PDB entry 6YX5 | X-ray diffraction, 2.14 A resolution | chains A and B

# Chain A
Name: Ras-related protein Rab-8A
Source organism: Homo sapiens
Reference sequence: A0A1U7REJ8 (A0A1U7REJ8_MESAU); residue numbers follow UniProt; this construct covers 6-176
Chain sequence (174 residues; each row starts with the number of its first residue):
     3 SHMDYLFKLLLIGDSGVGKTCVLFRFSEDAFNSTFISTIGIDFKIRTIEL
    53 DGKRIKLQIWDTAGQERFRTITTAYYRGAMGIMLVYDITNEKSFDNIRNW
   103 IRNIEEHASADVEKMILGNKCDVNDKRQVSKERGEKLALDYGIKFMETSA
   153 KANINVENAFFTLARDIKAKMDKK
Unresolved in the structure: 176
Covalently attached groups: compound LJN linked to Tyr77
Sequence notes: expression tag (3-5)
Bound ions: Mg2+: Thr22, Thr40 (together with GMP-PNP)
Small-molecule neighbours:
  - alpha-D-glucopyranose (GLC): Cys123, Asn126, Arg129, Lys133, Glu149, Ile156, Asn157
  - GMP-PNP (GNP; phosphoaminophosphonic acid-guanylate ester): Asp16, Ser17, Gly18, Val19, Gly20, Lys21, Thr22, Cys23, Phe33, Asn34, Ser35, Thr36, Phe37, Ile38, Ser39, Thr40, Thr64, Ala65, Gly66, Gln67, Asn121, Lys122, Asp124, Val125, Ser151, Ala152, Lys153

# Chain B
Name: Multifunctional virulence effector protein DrrA
Source organism: Legionella pneumophila
Reference sequence: Q29ST3 (DRRA_LEGPN); numbering as in UniProt (aligned over 16-352)
Chain sequence (340 residues; each row starts with the number of its first residue):
    13 GHMFGSLYSDERDKPLLSPTAQKKFEEYQNKLANLSKIIRENEGNEVSPW
    63 QEWENGLRQIYKEMIYDAFDALGVEMPKDMEVHFAGSLAKAQATEYSDLD
   113 AFVIVKNDEDIKKVKPVFDALNNLCQRIFTASNQIYPDPIGINPSRLIGT
   163 PDDLFGMLKDGMVADVEATAMSILTSKPVLPRYECGEELRDKIKQEPSFS
   213 NMVSAKKFYNKAIKDFTAPKEGAEVVSVKTHIMRPIDFMLMGLREEFNLY
   263 SEDGAHLSAPGTIRLLREKNLLPEEQIARIESVYNQAMSKRFELHAEHKK
   313 EHDEMPYSDAKAMLDEVAKIRELGVQRVTRIENLENAKKL
Unresolved in the structure: 13
Sequence notes: expression tag (13-15); engineered mutation Cys197 (Leu in Q29ST3)
Small-molecule neighbours:
  - alpha-D-glucopyranose (GLC), molecule 1: Gly98, Ser99, Lys102, Gln104, Met183, Thr187, Arg246, Asp249, Phe250, Met253
  - alpha-D-glucopyranose (GLC), molecule 2: Leu186, Thr187, Arg202, Lys206, Arg256, Glu257, Asn260, Leu261, Tyr262, His268, Leu269
  - LJN ([(2R,3S,4R,5R)-5-[4-(acetamidomethyl)-1,2,3-triazol-1-yl]-3,4-bis(oxidanyl)oxolan-2-yl]methyl dihydrogen phosphate): Lys90, Asp91, Glu93, Ile116, Val117, Lys118, Pro193, Arg194, Tyr195, Glu196, Cys197
UniProt features mapped onto this chain:
  - mutagenesis: Asp110 to Asp112 (Abolishes protein adenylyltransferase activity)
From the paper describing this entry:
  - catalytic residues: Asp110, Asp112, Asp150
  - conformationally variable residues (loop rearrangement): Asp110, Asp112, Asp150
  - binding site for LJN: Cys197
  - mutagenesis - E264A: decreased catalytic activity
  - contacts within the chain: Lys36-Asp79, Tyr40-Asp79 (hydrogen bond)
  - mutagenesis - D79A (Tm change 4.2 degC): decreased stability
  - mutagenesis - R70A (1000-fold), Q71A (1000-fold), K74A (50-fold), D79A (5-fold), Y195A (30-fold): decreased catalytic activity on Rab1
  - mutagenesis - R70A/Q71A/K74A/D82C: abolished binding to Rab1b-R69BrC6K
  - mutagenesis - D110A/D112A: abolished catalytic activity

# Chain A / chain B interface
Contacting residue pairs (50):
  Phe26(A) with Val59(B), hydrophobic; Gln63(B)
  Glu30(A) with Gln63(B), hydrogen bond; Arg276(B), salt bridge
  Ala32(A) with Glu58(B)
  Phe33(A) with Asn57(B); Glu58(B), hydrogen bond (backbone-side chain)
  Asn34(A) with Asn57(B), hydrogen bond; Val59(B); Glu64(B), hydrogen bond
  Ser35(A) with Asn54(B), hydrogen bond; Asn57(B), hydrogen bond
  Thr36(A) with Ile50(B); Asn54(B); Asn57(B); Glu64(B), hydrogen bond
  Ile38(A) with Glu64(B); Asn67(B); Gly68(B); Gln71(B)
  Ser39(A) with Gln71(B)
  Thr40(A) with Gln71(B)
  Ile41(A) with Gln71(B), hydrogen bond (backbone-side chain); Lys74(B), hydrogen bond (backbone-side chain); Glu75(B); Tyr78(B), hydrophobic
  Gly42(A) with Tyr78(B)
  Ile43(A) with Lys74(B); Pro193(B)
  Asp44(A) with Arg70(B), salt bridge; Gln71(B), hydrogen bond; Lys74(B), salt bridge
  Phe45(A) with Leu192(B); Pro193(B), hydrophobic; Tyr195(B), hydrophobic; Glu264(B); Asp265(B)
  Lys46(A) with Asp265(B)
  Ile47(A) with Ser263(B); Glu264(B); Asp265(B), hydrogen bond (backbone-side chain)
  Lys58(A) with Glu264(B), salt bridge
  Gln60(A) with Tyr195(B), hydrogen bond
  Arg69(A) with Glu75(B); Tyr78(B); Asp79(B), salt bridge; Asp82(B), salt bridge
  Phe70(A) with Tyr78(B), hydrophobic
  Ile73(A) with Tyr78(B), hydrophobic
  Tyr77(A) with Pro193(B)
Also at the interface, not in a pair above, chain A (24 interface residues in all): Trp62
Also at the interface, not in a pair above, chain B (26 interface residues in all): Leu47, Pro190, Val191
The authors on this interface:
  - pairs named by the authors: Asp44(A)-Arg70(B) (salt bridge), Gln71(B)-Asp44(A) (hydrogen bond), Lys74(B)-Asp44(A) (salt bridge)
  - interface residues, chain A: Glu30(A), Phe33(A), Asn34(A), Lys58(A), Gln60(A), Arg69(A)
  - interface residues, chain B: Glu264(B)

# Summary
Chain A and chain B form an interface of 24 and 26 residues respectively; the contacts include 12 hydrogen
bonds and 6 salt bridges. Polar pairs include Glu30(A)-Arg276(B), Asp44(A)-Arg70(B) and Asp44(A)-Lys74(B). The
paper describes salt bridges between Asp44(A) and Arg70(B) and Lys74(B) and Asp44(A); a hydrogen bond between
Gln71(B) and Asp44(A). The paper reports catalytic residues Asp110(B), Asp112(B) and Asp150(B); R70A, Q71A and
K74A of chain B, among others, reduce catalytic activity on Rab1; 8 substitutions were tested in all.
Chain A is Ras-related protein Rab-8A (Homo sapiens) and chain B is Multifunctional virulence effector protein
DrrA (Legionella pneumophila); the structure, Structure of DrrA from Legionella pneumophilia in complex with
human Rab8a, was determined by X-ray diffraction.
